5VHM - chains A and B of the 8 polymer chains in the assembly; structure by electron microscopy, 8.30 A resolution (very low resolution: no residue pairs are listed; an interface is given only as per-side residue counts).

== Chain A ==
Name: 26S proteasome regulatory subunit 7
Organism: Homo sapiens
UniProtKB: P35998 (PRS7_HUMAN); residue numbers follow UniProt; this construct covers 159-424
Sequence (266 residues; numbered 159 to 424; the number before each row is that of its first residue):
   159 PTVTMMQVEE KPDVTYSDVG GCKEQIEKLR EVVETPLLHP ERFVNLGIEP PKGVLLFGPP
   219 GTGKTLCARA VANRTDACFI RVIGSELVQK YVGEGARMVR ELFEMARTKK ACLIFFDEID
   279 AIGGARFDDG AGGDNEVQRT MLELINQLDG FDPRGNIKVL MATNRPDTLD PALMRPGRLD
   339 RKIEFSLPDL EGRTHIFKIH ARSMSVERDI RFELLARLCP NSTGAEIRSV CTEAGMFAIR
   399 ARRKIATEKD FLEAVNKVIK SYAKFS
Unresolved in the structure: 283-290
Curated features (UniProtKB/Swiss-Prot):
  - binding site (ATP): G216 to T223
  - modified residue: K422 (N6-acetyllysine)

== Chain B ==
Name: 26S proteasome regulatory subunit 4
Organism: Homo sapiens
UniProtKB: P62191 (PRS4_HUMAN); residue numbers follow UniProt; this construct covers 167-432
Sequence (266 residues; numbered 167 to 432; the number before each row is that of its first residue):
   167 TDPLVTVMKV EKAPQETYAD IGGLDNQIQE IKESVELPLT HPEYYEEMGI KPPKGVILYG
   227 PPGTGKTLLA KAVANQTSAT FLRVVGSELI QKYLGDGPKL VRELFRVAEE HAPSIVFIDE
   287 IDAIGTKRYD SNSGGEREIQ RTMLELLNQL DGFDSRGDVK VIMATNRIET LDPALIRPGR
   347 IDRKIEFPLP DEKTKKRIFQ IHTSRMTLAD DVTLDDLIMA KDDLSGADIK AICTEAGLMA
   407 LRERRMKVTN EDFKKSKENV LYKKQE
Unresolved in the structure: 167-189, 292-300, 431-432
Curated features (UniProtKB/Swiss-Prot):
  - binding site (ATP): G226 to T233
  - modified residue: K258 (N6-acetyllysine)
  - cross-link: K237 (Glycyl lysine isopeptide (Lys-Gly) (interchain with G-Cter in ubiquitin))
  - natural variant: I328 (I328T: In BKAH; uncertain significance)

== How chain A and chain B interact ==
At this resolution (8 A) residue pairs are not listed: 17 residues of chain A and 18 of chain B lie at the interface.

== In short ==
17 residues of chain A face 18 of chain B across their interface. UniProt lists 8 ATP-binding residues on
chain A; 8 ATP-binding residues on chain B.
Chain A is 26S proteasome regulatory subunit 7 and chain B is 26S proteasome regulatory subunit 4, both from
Homo sapiens; the structure, Conformational Landscape of the p28-Bound Human Proteasome Regulatory Particle,
was determined by electron microscopy, deposited together with 5VGZ, 5VHF, 5VHH, 5VHI, 5VHJ, 5VHN and 5
further entries.
